PDB entry 5D0S | X-ray diffraction, 2.50 A resolution | chains O and P of the 28 polymer chains in the assembly

# Chain O
Molecule: Proteasome subunit alpha type-2
From: Saccharomyces cerevisiae (strain ATCC 204508 / S288c)
Notes: EC 3.4.25.1
Reference sequence: P23639 (PSA2_YEAST); residues 1-250 here = UniProt positions 1-250
Chain sequence (250 residues; numbered 1 to 250; the number before each row is that of its first residue):
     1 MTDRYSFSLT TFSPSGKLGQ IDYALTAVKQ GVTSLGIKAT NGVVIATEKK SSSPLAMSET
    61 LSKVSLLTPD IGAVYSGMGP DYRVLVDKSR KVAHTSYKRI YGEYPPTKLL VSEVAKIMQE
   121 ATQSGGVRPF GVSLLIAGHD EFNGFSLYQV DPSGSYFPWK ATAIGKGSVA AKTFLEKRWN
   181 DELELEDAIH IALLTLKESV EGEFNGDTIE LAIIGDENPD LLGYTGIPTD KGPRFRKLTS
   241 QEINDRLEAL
Curated features (UniProtKB/Swiss-Prot):
  - cross-link: Lys108 (Glycyl lysine isopeptide (Lys-Gly) (interchain with G-Cter in ubiquitin))

# Chain P
Molecule: Proteasome subunit alpha type-3
From: Saccharomyces cerevisiae (strain ATCC 204508 / S288c)
Notes: EC 3.4.25.1
Reference sequence: P23638 (PSA3_YEAST); residues 0-257 here correspond to UniProt positions 1-258 (UniProt number = residue number + 1)
Chain sequence (258 residues; row label = number of the first residue in the row; numbering starts at 0):
     0 MGSRRYDSRT TIFSPEGRLY QVEYALESIS HAGTAIGIMA SDGIVLAAER KVTSTLLEQD
    60 TSTEKLYKLN DKIAVAVAGL TADAEILINT ARIHAQNYLK TYNEDIPVEI LVRRLSDIKQ
   120 GYTQHGGLRP FGVSFIYAGY DDRYGYQLYT SNPSGNYTGW KAISVGANTS AAQTLLQMDY
   180 KDDMKVDDAI ELALKTLSKT TDSSALTYDR LEFATIRKGA NDGEVYQKIF KPQEIKDILV
   240 KTGITKKDED EEADEDMK
Not modelled in the structure: 0, 245-257
Curated features (UniProtKB/Swiss-Prot):
  - cross-link (Glycyl lysine isopeptide (Lys-Gly)): Lys99 (interchain with G-Cter in ubiquitin), Lys198 (interchain with G-Cter in ubiquitin), Lys230 (interchain with G-Cter in ubiquitin)

# Interface between chain O and chain P
Pairs across the interface (58):
  Arg4(O) with Ser2(P), hydrogen bond (backbone-side chain)
  Tyr5(O) with Ser2(P); Tyr5(P)
  Ser6(O) with Gly125(P); Leu127(P)
  Phe7(O) with Ser2(P); Tyr5(P); Asp6(P); Gly126(P)
  Ser8(O) with Gly126(P), hydrogen bond (backbone-backbone); Leu127(P); Arg128(P), hydrogen bond (side chain-backbone)
  Thr10(O) with Arg128(P)
  Thr11(O) with Ser7(P); Thr9(P); Gln20(P)
  Phe12(O) with Gln20(P); Tyr23(P); Ala24(P), hydrophobic; Arg128(P); Pro129(P); Gly131(P)
  Ser13(O) with Tyr23(P)
  Pro14(O) with Tyr23(P), hydrophobic; Glu26(P)
  Ser15(O) with Glu26(P); His30(P)
  Gly16(O) with Tyr23(P); Ser27(P), hydrogen bond (backbone-side chain)
  Lys38(O) with Glu57(P), salt bridge
  Ser112(O) with Glu84(P)
  Gln119(O) with Ala81(P); Asp82(P), hydrogen bond; Ile85(P); Arg128(P)
  Thr122(O) with Arg128(P), hydrogen bond (backbone-side chain)
  Gln123(O) with Tyr121(P); Leu127(P); Arg128(P), hydrogen bond (side chain-backbone); Phe130(P)
  Gly125(O) with Leu127(P)
  Ser153(O) with Ala81(P)
  Gly154(O) with Ala81(P)
  Ser155(O) with Ala81(P)
  Tyr156(O) with Glu84(P), hydrogen bond
  Phe157(O) with Leu56(P), hydrophobic
  Pro158(O) with Leu56(P); Glu57(P), hydrogen bond (backbone-backbone); Thr60(P); Ser61(P)
  Trp159(O) with Ser53(P); Leu55(P); Leu56(P)
  Lys160(O) with Thr54(P); Leu55(P), hydrogen bond (backbone-backbone); Glu57(P)
  Ala161(O) with Leu55(P)
  Glu176(O) with Thr54(P)
Interface residues without a listed pair, chain O (34 interface residues in all): Leu18, Lys116, Ser124, Tyr148, Leu175, Trp179
Interface residues without a listed pair, chain P (32 interface residues in all): Leu79, Thr80

# Summary
34 residues of chain O face 32 of chain P across their interface; the contacts include 10 hydrogen bonds and 1
salt bridge. Polar pairs include Lys38(O)-Glu57(P), Arg4(O)-Ser2(P) and Ser8(O)-Arg128(P).
Here chain O is Proteasome subunit alpha type-2 and chain P is Proteasome subunit alpha type-3, both from
Saccharomyces cerevisiae (strain ATCC 204508 / S288c). Entry 5D0S (Yeast 20S proteasome beta5-D166N mutant in
complex with Carfilzomib) was determined by X-ray diffraction together with 5CZ4, 5CZ5, 5CZ6, 5CZ7, 5CZ8, 5CZ9
and 16 further entries from the same study.
